5SB8 - chains C and D of the 6 polymer chains in the assembly; structure by X-ray diffraction, 2.30 A resolution.

== Chain C ==
Name: Tubulin alpha-1B chain
From: Bos taurus
UniProt: P81947 (TBA1B_BOVIN); numbering as in UniProt (aligned over 1-451)
Amino-acid sequence (451 residues; each row starts with the number of its first residue):
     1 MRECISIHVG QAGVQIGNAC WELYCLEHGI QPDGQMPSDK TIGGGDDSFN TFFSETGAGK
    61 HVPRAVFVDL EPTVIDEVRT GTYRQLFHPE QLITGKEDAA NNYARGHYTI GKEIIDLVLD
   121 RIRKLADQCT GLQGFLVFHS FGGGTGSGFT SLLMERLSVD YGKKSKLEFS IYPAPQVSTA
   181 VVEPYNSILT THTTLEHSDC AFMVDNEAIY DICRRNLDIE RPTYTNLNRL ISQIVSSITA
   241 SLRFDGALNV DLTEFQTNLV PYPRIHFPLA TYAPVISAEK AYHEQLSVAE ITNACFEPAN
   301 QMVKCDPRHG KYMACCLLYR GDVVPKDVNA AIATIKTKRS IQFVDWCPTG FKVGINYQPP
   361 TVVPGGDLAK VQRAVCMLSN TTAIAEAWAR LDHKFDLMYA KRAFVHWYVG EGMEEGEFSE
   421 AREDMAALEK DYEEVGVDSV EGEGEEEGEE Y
Unresolved in the structure: 441-451
Metal / ion sites: Ca2+: Asp39, Thr41, Gly44, Glu55
Small-molecule neighbours: GTP (guanosine-5'-triphosphate): Gly10, Gln11, Ala12, Gln15, Ile16, Asp69, Asp98, Ala99, Ala100, Asn101, Ser140, Gly142, Gly143, Gly144, Thr145, Gly146, Ile171, Pro173, Val177, Ser178, Thr179, Glu183, Asn206, Tyr224, Leu227, Asn228, Ile231

== Chain D ==
Name: Tubulin beta-2B chain
From: Bos taurus
UniProt: Q6B856 (TBB2B_BOVIN); the author numbering skips numbers that UniProt does not, so the offset changes along the chain: 1-42 = UniProt 1-42; 45-360 = UniProt 43-358; 369-455 = UniProt 359-445
Amino-acid sequence (445 residues; numbered 1 to 455; 10 numbers in that range are skipped by the numbering (no residue carries them; nothing is unmodelled there); the number before each row is that of its first residue):
     1 MREIVHIQAG QCGNQIGAKF WEVISDEHGI DPTGSYHGDS DL
    45 QLERINVYYN EATGNKYVPR AILVDLEPGT MDSVRSGPFG QIFRPDNFVF GQSGAGNNWA
   105 KGHYTEGAEL VDSVLDVVRK ESESCDCLQG FQLTHSLGGG TGSGMGTLLI SKIREEYPDR
   165 IMNTFSVMPS PKVSDTVVEP YNATLSVHQL VENTDETYCI DNEALYDICF RTLKLTTPTY
   225 GDLNHLVSAT MSGVTTCLRF PGQLNADLRK LAVNMVPFPR LHFFMPGFAP LTSRGSQQYR
   285 ALTVPELTQQ MFDSKNMMAA CDPRHGRYLT VAAIFRGRMS MKEVDEQMLN VQNKNSSYFV
   345 EWIPNNVKTA VCDIPP
   369 RGLKMSATFI GNSTAIQELF KRISEQFTAM FRRKAFLHWY TGEGMDEMEF TEAESNMNDL
   429 VSEYQQYQDA TADEQGEFEE EEGEDEA
Unresolved in the structure: 281-284, 442-455
Curated features (UniProtKB/Swiss-Prot):
  - motif: Met1 to Ile4 (MREI motif)
  - binding site (GTP): Gln11, Glu71, Ser140, Gly144, Thr145, Gly146, Asn206, Asn228
  - binding site (Mg(2+)): Glu71
  - modified residue: Ser40 (Phosphoserine), Thr57 (Phosphothreonine), Lys60 (N6-acetyllysine), Ser174 (Phosphoserine), Thr287 (Phosphothreonine), Thr292 (Phosphothreonine), Arg320 (Omega-N-methylarginine), Glu448 (5-glutamyl polyglutamate)
  - cross-link (Glycyl lysine isopeptide (Lys-Gly)): Lys60 (interchain with G-Cter in ubiquitin), Lys326 (interchain with G-Cter in ubiquitin)
Metal / ion sites: Mg2+: Gln11 (together with GDP)
Small-molecule neighbours:
  - 5IS ((1S,2R,3S,5S,6S,16E,18E,20R)-11-chloro-6-hydroxy-12,20-dimethoxy-2,5,9,16-tetramethyl-4,24-dioxa-9,22-diazatetracyclo[19.3.1.1~10,14~.0~3,5~]hexacosa-10(26),11,13,16,18,21-hexaene-8,23-dione): Gly100, Asn102, Lys105, Asp179, Thr180, Val181, Val182, Phe404, Trp407, Tyr408
  - GDP (guanosine-5'-diphosphate): Ala9, Gly10, Gln11, Cys12, Gln15, Ile16, Ala99, Asn101, Ser140, Gly142, Gly143, Gly144, Thr145, Gly146, Val171, Pro173, Val177, Ser178, Glu183, Asn206, Leu209, Tyr224, Leu227, Asn228
From the paper describing this entry:
  - binding site for 5IS: Asn102, Lys105, Val181

== Chain C / chain D interface ==
Pairs across the interface (53; chain C residue first):
  Gln11(C) with Gln247(D), hydrogen bond
  Lys96(C) with Arg2(D); Asp130(D), salt bridge; Cys131(D)
  Glu97(C) with Arg2(D), salt bridge; Cys131(D)
  Asp98(C) with Lys254(D), salt bridge
  Ala100(C) with Arg253(D); Lys254(D); Val257(D)
  Asn101(C) with Lys254(D)
  Arg105(C) with Arg253(D)
  Pro175(C) with Asn349(D)
  Ser178(C) with Lys352(D), hydrogen bond
  Thr179(C) with Gln247(D); Leu248(D); Asn258(D), hydrogen bond (backbone-side chain)
  Ala180(C) with Asn258(D)
  Val181(C) with Asn258(D), hydrogen bond (backbone-side chain); Ile347(D), hydrophobic; Asn349(D); Lys352(D)
  Tyr210(C) with Asp329(D)
  Glu220(C) with Lys326(D)
  Arg221(C) with Met325(D), hydrogen bond; Asp329(D), salt bridge
  Tyr224(C) with Gln247(D)
  Lys394(C) with Asn349(D), hydrogen bond
  Leu397(C) with Glu345(D); Trp346(D); Pro348(D), hydrophobic; Ala440(D), hydrophobic
  Met398(C) with Trp346(D), hydrogen bond (backbone-backbone); Pro348(D)
  Lys401(C) with Phe262(D); Trp346(D); Ala438(D); Thr439(D), hydrogen bond (side chain-backbone)
  Arg402(C) with Phe262(D)
  Ala403(C) with Pro261(D); Phe262(D), hydrophobic
  Phe404(C) with Val257(D); Asn258(D); Val260(D); Pro261(D), hydrogen bond (backbone-backbone); Thr314(D)
  His406(C) with Val260(D), hydrogen bond (side chain-backbone); Pro261(D); Phe262(D); Pro263(D)
  Trp407(C) with Ala256(D), hydrophobic; Val257(D); Val260(D), hydrogen bond (side chain-backbone)
Also at the interface, not in a pair above, chain C (26 interface residues in all): Val182
Also at the interface, not in a pair above, chain D (31 interface residues in all): Arg164, Asp251, Ser324, Asn350

== Summary ==
26 residues of chain C face 31 of chain D across their interface, with 11 hydrogen bonds and 4 salt bridges.
Polar contacts include Lys96(C)-Asp130(D), Glu97(C)-Arg2(D) and Asp98(C)-Lys254(D). Chain C binds GTP. Bound
to chain D: GDP and compound 5IS. The paper reports a binding site for 5IS at Asn102(D), Lys105(D) and
Val181(D).
Here chain C is Tubulin alpha-1B chain and chain D is Tubulin beta-2B chain, both from Bos taurus. Entry 5SB8
(Tubulin-maytansinoid-3-complex) was determined by X-ray diffraction, deposited together with 5SB9, 5SBA,
5SBB, 5SBC, 5SBD and 5SBE.
